Entry 7CIY (X-ray diffraction, 1.47 A resolution); this record covers chains A and B.

# Chain A
Molecule: Tyrosinase
Organism: Streptomyces castaneoglobisporus
Notes: engineered mutation(s): N191G
Sequence (281 residues; numbered 1 to 281; the number before each row is that of its first residue):
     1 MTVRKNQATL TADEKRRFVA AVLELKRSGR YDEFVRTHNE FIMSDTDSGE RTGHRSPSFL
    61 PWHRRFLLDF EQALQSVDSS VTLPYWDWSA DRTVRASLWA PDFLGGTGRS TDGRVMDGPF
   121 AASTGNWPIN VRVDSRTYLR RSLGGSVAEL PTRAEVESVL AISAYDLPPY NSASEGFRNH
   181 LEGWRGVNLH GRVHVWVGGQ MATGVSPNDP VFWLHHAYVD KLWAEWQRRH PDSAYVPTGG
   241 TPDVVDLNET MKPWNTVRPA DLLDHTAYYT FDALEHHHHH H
Unresolved in the structure: 1, 280-281
Bound ions: Cu ion site 1: His-38, His-54, His-63; Cu ion site 2: His-190, His-194, His-216; Cu ion site 3: His-277, His-279
Ligand contacts: hydrogen peroxide: His-38, Ile-42, His-54, Phe-59, Trp-62, His-63, His-190, His-194, Ser-206, Phe-212, His-216

# Chain B
Molecule: MelC
Organism: Streptomyces castaneoglobisporus
Sequence (134 residues; each row starts with the number of its first residue):
     1 MPEITRRRAL TAAAAVAATA SAAVTLAAPA ASAAGHHEPA APESFDEVYK GRRIQGRPAR
    61 GAAHHHEHGG GYEVFVDGVQ LHVMRNADGS WISVVSHYDP VPTPRAAARA AVDELQGAPL
   121 LPFPANLEHH HHHH
Unresolved in the structure: 1-39, 60-65, 124-134
Modified residues: Tyr-98 ((2S)-2-azanyl-3-[3,4-bis(oxidanylidene)cyclohexa-1,5-dien-1-yl]propanoic acid; G1X)
Bound ions: Cu ion: Glu-67, His-68, His-82, Met-84, His-97

# Interface between chain A and chain B
Residue-residue contacts (61):
  His-38(A) / Tyr-98(B)
  Asn-39(A) / Val-94(B)
  Glu-40(A) / His-66(B)
  Ile-42(A) / Met-84(B)
  Ile-42(A) / His-97(B)
  Ile-42(A) / Tyr-98(B)
  Met-43(A) / His-66(B)
  Met-43(A) / Glu-67(B)
  Met-43(A) / His-68(B)  hydrogen bond (backbone-backbone)
  Met-43(A) / His-82(B)  hydrogen bond (backbone-side chain)
  Met-43(A) / Met-84(B)
  Ser-44(A) / His-66(B)
  Ser-44(A) / Glu-67(B)
  Ser-44(A) / His-68(B)
  Asp-45(A) / Met-84(B)
  Thr-46(A) / His-68(B)
  Thr-46(A) / Met-84(B)
  Asp-47(A) / Asn-86(B)
  Asp-47(A) / Ala-87(B)  hydrogen bond (side chain-backbone)
  Arg-55(A) / Met-84(B)
  Arg-55(A) / Asn-86(B)  hydrogen bond
  Arg-55(A) / Ile-92(B)
  Thr-111(A) / Gln-116(B)
  Asp-112(A) / Gln-116(B)
  Arg-132(A) / Leu-121(B)
  Val-133(A) / Val-94(B)  hydrophobic
  Val-133(A) / Val-95(B)  hydrophobic
  Val-133(A) / Leu-120(B)
  Val-133(A) / Leu-121(B)  hydrogen bond (backbone-backbone)
  Asp-134(A) / Glu-114(B)
  Asp-134(A) / Leu-115(B)
  Asp-134(A) / Ala-118(B)
  Ser-135(A) / Ala-118(B)
  Ser-135(A) / Pro-119(B)  hydrogen bond (side chain-backbone)
  Ser-135(A) / Leu-121(B)
  Arg-136(A) / Glu-114(B)  hydrogen bond (side chain-backbone)
  Arg-136(A) / Leu-115(B)  hydrogen bond (side chain-backbone)
  Arg-136(A) / Gln-116(B)  hydrogen bond
  Arg-136(A) / Ala-118(B)
  Arg-140(A) / Glu-114(B)  salt bridge
  Ser-172(A) / Ala-87(B)
  Ala-173(A) / Ala-87(B)  hydrophobic
  Trp-184(A) / Asn-86(B)
  Trp-184(A) / His-97(B)
  Trp-184(A) / Pro-100(B)  hydrophobic
  Arg-185(A) / Asp-88(B)  salt bridge
  His-190(A) / Tyr-98(B)
  Gly-191(A) / Tyr-98(B)
  His-194(A) / Tyr-98(B)
  Val-195(A) / Tyr-98(B)
  Val-195(A) / Asp-99(B)
  Met-201(A) / Tyr-98(B)
  Ala-202(A) / Val-95(B)
  Ala-202(A) / Ser-96(B)
  Ala-202(A) / His-97(B)  hydrogen bond (backbone-backbone)
  Ala-202(A) / Tyr-98(B)
  Thr-203(A) / Val-94(B)
  Thr-203(A) / Val-95(B)
  Thr-203(A) / Tyr-98(B)
  Gly-204(A) / Val-94(B)  hydrogen bond (backbone-backbone)
  Ser-206(A) / Tyr-98(B)
Also at the interface, not in a pair above, chain A (35 interface residues in all): His-54, Gly-113, Asn-171, Gly-199
Also at the interface, not in a pair above, chain B (24 interface residues in all): Phe-123

# Summary
35 residues of chain A and 24 residues of chain B are in contact, with 11 hydrogen bonds and 2 salt bridges.
Polar pairs include Arg-140(A)/Glu-114(B), Arg-185(A)/Asp-88(B) and Met-43(A)/His-82(B). Chain A binds
hydrogen peroxide. His-38(A), His-54(A) and His-63(A) coordinate Cu ion site 1.
Chain A is Tyrosinase and chain B is MelC, both from Streptomyces castaneoglobisporus; the structure, Crystal
structure of N191G-mutated tyrosinase from Streptomyces castaneoglobisporus in complex with the caddie protein
obtained by ..., was determined by X-ray diffraction, deposited together with 7CIT.
